PDB entry 8UCM | electron microscopy, 3.14 A resolution | chains a and c of the 10 polymer chains in the assembly

Chain a:
Name: Cytochrome c oxidase subunit 1
Source organism: Komagataella pastoris
UniProt: F2R0K8 (F2R0K8_KOMPC); residues 1-535 here = UniProt positions 1-535
Chain sequence (535 residues; each row starts with the number of its first residue):
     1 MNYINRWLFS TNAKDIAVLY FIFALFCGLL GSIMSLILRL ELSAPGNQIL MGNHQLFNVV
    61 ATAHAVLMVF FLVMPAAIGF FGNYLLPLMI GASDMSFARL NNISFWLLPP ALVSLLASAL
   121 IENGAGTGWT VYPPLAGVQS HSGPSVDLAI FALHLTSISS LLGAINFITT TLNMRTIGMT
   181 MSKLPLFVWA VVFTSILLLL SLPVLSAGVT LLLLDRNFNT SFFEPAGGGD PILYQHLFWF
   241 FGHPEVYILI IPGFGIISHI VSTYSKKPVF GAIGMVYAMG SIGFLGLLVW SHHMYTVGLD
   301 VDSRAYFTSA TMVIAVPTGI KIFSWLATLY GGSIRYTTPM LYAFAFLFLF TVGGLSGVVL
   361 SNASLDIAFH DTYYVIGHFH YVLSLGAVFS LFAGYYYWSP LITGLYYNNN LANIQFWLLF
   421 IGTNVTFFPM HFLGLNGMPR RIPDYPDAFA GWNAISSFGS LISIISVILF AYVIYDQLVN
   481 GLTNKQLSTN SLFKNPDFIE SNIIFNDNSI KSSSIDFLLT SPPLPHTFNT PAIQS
Sequence notes: conflict I4 (Met in F2R0K8), I16 (Met in F2R0K8), I22 (Met in F2R0K8), 34 further conflict positions vs the reference (F2R0K8) not listed
Bound ions: Cu ion: H243, H292, H293; heme a Fe near H380 (its only coordinating residue here)
Ligand contacts:
  - heme a (HEA), molecule 1: F21, A24, L25, G28, L29, S35, L38, R39, L42, F57, A61, H64, A65, M68, V69, L72, V73, A76, G128, W129, Y373, I376, F379, H380, L383, S384, V388, L391, F392, Y395, T426, F427, M430, R440, R441, S460, S463, V467, F470
  - heme a (HEA), molecule 2: W129, W239, H243, V246, Y247, I250, H292, H293, I314, A315, T318, G319, I322, F323, F350, T351, G354, L355, G357, V358, L360, S361, D366, H370, V375, H378, F379, V382, L383, R440
  - phosphatidylethanolamine (PTY), molecule 1: S96, F97, A98, R99, L100, I103, L107, I158, L162
  - phosphatidylethanolamine (PTY), molecule 2: F270, F323, A327, Y330
  - phosphatidylethanolamine (PTY), molecule 3: Y336, L341, F344, F416, W417, F420

Chain c:
Name: Cytochrome c oxidase subunit 3
Source organism: Komagataella pastoris
UniProt: F2R0J6 (F2R0J6_KOMPC); numbering as in UniProt (aligned over 1-268)
Chain sequence (268 residues; each row starts with the number of its first residue):
     1 MRIQNRENLQ LFPFHLVTNS PWPLTTSLAL MSLALTLGLT MHGYIGNHLW LFLAISLVLS
    61 SIFLWVRDVV IEGTYLGDHT IAVRKGLNIG FMLFVLSEIL IFAALFWSYF HSAMGPTIEI
   121 GCQWPPVGIT SIKPTELPLL NTIILLASGA TVTWAHHSIL YKDRQGTLVG LFITTLLIIL
   181 FVGCQVLEYT WATFTIADSV FGSIFYAGTG LHFIHMVMLI VMLAICYARM YFYHFTSNHH
   241 LGLETTILYL HVLDIIWLFL YIVFYWWG
Sequence notes: conflict I45 (Met in F2R0J6), I55 (Met in F2R0J6), I62 (Met in F2R0J6), I81 (Met in F2R0J6), I89 (Met in F2R0J6), I101 (Met in F2R0J6), I120 (Met in F2R0J6), I129 (Met in F2R0J6), I132 (Met in F2R0J6), I143 (Met in F2R0J6), I247 (Met in F2R0J6), L248 (Thr in F2R0J6)
Ligand contacts:
  - phosphatidylethanolamine (PTY), molecule 1: H15, V17, L30, I62, W65, V66, V69, E72, V83, L87, F94
  - phosphatidylethanolamine (PTY), molecule 2: L59, I62, F63, V66, V69, V70, G73, T74, L87, F91, E98, M218, V221, M222, I225, R229, H234, F235, H239, H240, L241, G242, T245

Interface between chain a and chain c:
Residue-residue contacts - 79 pairs, chain a then chain c:
  N5(a) - N19(c)  hydrogen bond (backbone-side chain)
  L8(a) - L24(c)  hydrophobic
  F9(a) - N19(c)
  F9(a) - S20(c)
  F9(a) - P21(c)  hydrophobic
  T11(a) - V17(c)  hydrogen bond (side chain-backbone)
  T11(a) - T18(c)  hydrogen bond (side chain-backbone)
  T11(a) - N19(c)  hydrogen bond
  S93(a) - L16(c)
  D94(a) - H15(c)
  D94(a) - L16(c)
  F97(a) - G86(c)
  F97(a) - L87(c)  hydrophobic
  R99(a) - V17(c)
  R99(a) - S20(c)
  R99(a) - P23(c)
  R99(a) - W65(c)
  R99(a) - D68(c)
  R99(a) - E72(c)  salt bridge
  N102(a) - P23(c)
  I103(a) - P23(c)
  I103(a) - T26(c)
  I103(a) - W65(c)  hydrophobic
  W106(a) - S27(c)  hydrogen bond (backbone-side chain)
  L107(a) - S27(c)
  L107(a) - L30(c)  hydrophobic
  P110(a) - M31(c)  hydrophobic
  I121(a) - Y44(c)
  G143(a) - H42(c)
  P144(a) - G38(c)
  P144(a) - H42(c)
  P144(a) - Y44(c)  hydrophobic
  D147(a) - H42(c)  salt bridge
  L148(a) - L35(c)  hydrophobic
  F151(a) - A34(c)
  F151(a) - L37(c)  hydrophobic
  L162(a) - F94(c)  hydrophobic
  I165(a) - L93(c)
  I165(a) - F94(c)  hydrophobic
  I168(a) - L93(c)  hydrophobic
  T169(a) - G86(c)
  N173(a) - F14(c)
  N173(a) - A82(c)  hydrogen bond (side chain-backbone)
  N173(a) - G86(c)
  M174(a) - F14(c)  hydrophobic
  L199(a) - L93(c)
  P203(a) - S97(c)
  P203(a) - L100(c)
  P203(a) - I101(c)  hydrophobic
  A207(a) - A104(c)  hydrophobic
  N217(a) - M41(c)
  N217(a) - H42(c)  hydrogen bond
  N219(a) - A197(c)
  T220(a) - I196(c)
  T220(a) - S199(c)
  T220(a) - S203(c)  hydrogen bond (backbone-side chain)
  S221(a) - S199(c)  hydrogen bond (side chain-backbone)
  S221(a) - V200(c)
  F222(a) - S203(c)
  F222(a) - I204(c)  hydrophobic
  P225(a) - E119(c)
  G227(a) - I120(c)
  G227(a) - S199(c)
  G227(a) - V200(c)  hydrogen bond (backbone-backbone)
  G228(a) - T117(c)
  G228(a) - I120(c)
  G228(a) - V200(c)
  D230(a) - T117(c)
  L233(a) - S108(c)
  L233(a) - H111(c)
  H236(a) - W107(c)
  H236(a) - H111(c)
  L237(a) - W107(c)  hydrophobic
  L237(a) - S108(c)
  W290(a) - W107(c)  hydrophobic
  F528(a) - F12(c)
  N529(a) - L11(c)
  N529(a) - F12(c)
  P531(a) - L11(c)
Interface residues without a listed pair, chain a (61 interface residues in all): R6, S10, L100, V113, S114, L155, L161, L172, L200, V204, L211, R216, F218, A226, G229, H526, T530
Interface residues without a listed pair, chain c (54 interface residues in all): W22, L39, V69, K85, I89, G90, A207

In short:
The interface between chain a and chain c involves 61 residues on one side and 54 on the other, with 10
hydrogen bonds and 2 salt bridges. Polar pairs include R99(a)-E72(c), D147(a)-H42(c) and N5(a)-N19(c). One
phosphatidylethanolamine molecule is bound between chain a and chain c.
Here chain a is Cytochrome c oxidase subunit 1 and chain c is Cytochrome c oxidase subunit 3, both from
Komagataella pastoris. Entry 8UCM (Komagataella pastoris Cytochrome c oxidase in complex with human VMAT2 and
Reserpine) was determined by electron microscopy.
